5JNE - chains A and C of the 4 polymer chains in the assembly; structure by X-ray diffraction, 2.85 A resolution.

[Chain A]
Name: E3 SUMO-protein ligase SIZ1, Ubiquitin-like protein SMT3
Source organism: Saccharomyces cerevisiae
Notes: EC 6.3.2.-
UniProt: chimeric construct of Q04195, Q12306: residues 167-445 from Q04195 (SIZ1_YEAST) positions 167-445 (same numbers); residues 453-531 from Q12306 (SMT3_YEAST) positions 20-98 (UniProt number = residue number - 433)
Sequence (367 residues; each row starts with the number of its first residue):
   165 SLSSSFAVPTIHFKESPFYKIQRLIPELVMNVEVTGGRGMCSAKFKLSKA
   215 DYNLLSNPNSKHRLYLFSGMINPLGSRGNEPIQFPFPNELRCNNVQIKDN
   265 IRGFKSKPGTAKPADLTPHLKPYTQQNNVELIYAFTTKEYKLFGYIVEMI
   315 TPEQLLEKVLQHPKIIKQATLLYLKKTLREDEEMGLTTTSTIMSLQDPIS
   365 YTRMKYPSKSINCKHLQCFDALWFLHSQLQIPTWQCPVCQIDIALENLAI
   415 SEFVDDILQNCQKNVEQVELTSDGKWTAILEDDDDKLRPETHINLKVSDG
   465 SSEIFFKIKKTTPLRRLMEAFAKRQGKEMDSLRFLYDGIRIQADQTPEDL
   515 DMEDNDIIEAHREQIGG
Not modelled in the structure: 165-172, 445-448, 528-531
Differences from the reference sequence: expression tag (165-166); engineered mutation Asp361 (Cys in Q04195); linker (446-452)
Curated features (UniProtKB/Swiss-Prot):
  - zinc finger: Glu344 to Gln431 (SP-RING-type)
  - binding site (Zn(2+)): Cys377, His379, Cys400, Cys403
  - cross-link: Gly531 (Glycyl lysine isopeptide (Gly-Lys) (interchain with K-? in acceptor proteins))
Metal / ion sites: Zn2+: Cys377, His379, Cys400, Cys403
Reported in the primary citation:
  - mutagenesis - T352V: increased catalytic activity with Ubiquitin-like protein SMT3 (chain C)

[Chain C]
Name: Ubiquitin-like protein SMT3
Source organism: Saccharomyces cerevisiae
UniProt: Q12306 (SMT3_YEAST); residue numbers follow UniProt; this construct covers 19-98
Sequence (84 residues; each row starts with the number of its first residue):
    15 GSHMRPETHINLKVSDGSSEIFFKIKKTTPLRRLMEAFAKRQGKEMDSLR
    65 FLYDGIRIQADQTPEDLDMEDNDIIEAHREQIGG
Not modelled in the structure: 15-19
Differences from the reference sequence: expression tag (15-18); engineered mutation Arg19 (Lys in Q12306)
Curated features (UniProtKB/Swiss-Prot):
  - cross-link: Gly98 (Glycyl lysine isopeptide (Gly-Lys) (interchain with K-? in acceptor proteins))
Ligand contacts: ethane-1,2-dithiol (6LN): Ile96, Gly97, Gly98

[Interface between chain A and chain C]
Contacting residue pairs - 37 pairs, chain A then chain C:
  Tyr337(A) - Arg55(C)
  Thr341(A) - Arg55(C)  hydrogen bond
  Glu344(A) - Lys54(C)  salt bridge
  Asp345(A) - Ala51(C)
  Asp345(A) - Arg55(C)  salt bridge
  Met348(A) - Arg47(C)
  Met348(A) - Glu50(C)
  Gly349(A) - Ile39(C)
  Leu350(A) - Phe37(C)  hydrophobic
  Leu350(A) - Ile39(C)  hydrophobic
  Leu350(A) - Arg47(C)
  Leu350(A) - Leu48(C)  hydrophobic
  Leu350(A) - Ala51(C)  hydrophobic
  Thr351(A) - Phe36(C)
  Thr351(A) - Phe37(C)
  Thr351(A) - Lys38(C)  hydrogen bond (backbone-backbone)
  Thr352(A) - Ile35(C)
  Thr352(A) - Phe36(C)
  Thr352(A) - Phe37(C)
  Thr352(A) - Arg55(C)
  Thr353(A) - Phe36(C)  hydrogen bond (backbone-backbone)
  Ser354(A) - Ile35(C)
  Ser354(A) - Phe36(C)  hydrogen bond (backbone-backbone)
  Thr355(A) - Glu34(C)
  Thr355(A) - Ile35(C)
  Thr355(A) - Arg55(C)
  Ile356(A) - Ser33(C)
  Ile356(A) - Glu34(C)  hydrogen bond (backbone-backbone)
  Ile356(A) - Phe36(C)  hydrophobic
  Lys378(A) - Lys54(C)
  His379(A) - Arg55(C)
  His379(A) - Gly57(C)
  Gln381(A) - Gln56(C)
  Val402(A) - Gln56(C)
  Cys403(A) - Gly57(C)
  Gln431(A) - Ser32(C)  hydrogen bond (side chain-backbone)
  Glu433(A) - Phe36(C)
Interface residues without a listed pair, chain A (22 interface residues in all): Ser358, Leu380
Interface residues without a listed pair, chain C (17 interface residues in all): Lys58

[Summary]
The interface between chain A and chain C involves 22 residues on one side and 17 on the other, with 6
hydrogen bonds and 2 salt bridges. Among the polar pairs are Glu344(A)-Lys54(C), Asp345(A)-Arg55(C) and
Thr341(A)-Arg55(C). The paper reports that T352V of chain A increases catalytic activity with Ubiquitin-like
protein SMT3 (chain C).
Chain A is E3 SUMO-protein ligase SIZ1, Ubiquitin-like protein SMT3 and chain C is Ubiquitin-like protein
SMT3, both from Saccharomyces cerevisiae; the structure, E2-SUMO-Siz1 E3-SUMO-PCNA complex, was determined by
X-ray diffraction.
